6N60 - chains A and C of the 9 polymer chains in the assembly; structure by X-ray diffraction, 3.68 A resolution.

Chain A:
Name: DNA-directed RNA polymerase subunit alpha
Organism: Escherichia coli
Notes: EC 2.7.7.6; fragment: N-terminal domain
Reference sequence: P0A7Z4 (RPOA_ECOLI); residue numbers follow UniProt; this construct covers 1-234
Sequence (239 residues; each row starts with the number of its first residue):
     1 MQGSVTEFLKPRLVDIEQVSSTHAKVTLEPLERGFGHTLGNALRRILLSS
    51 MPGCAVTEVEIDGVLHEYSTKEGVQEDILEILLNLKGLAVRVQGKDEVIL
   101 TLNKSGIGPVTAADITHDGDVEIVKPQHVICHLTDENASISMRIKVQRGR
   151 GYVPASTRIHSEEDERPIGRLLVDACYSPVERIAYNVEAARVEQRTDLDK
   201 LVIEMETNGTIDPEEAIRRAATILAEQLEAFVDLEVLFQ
Not modelled in the structure: 1-4, 236-239
Sequence notes: expression tag (235-239)
Curated features (UniProtKB/Swiss-Prot):
  - region: Glu-162 to Glu-165 (Required for interaction with Crp at class II promoters)
  - mutagenesis: Arg-45 (R45C: In rpoA112; temperature-sensitive, blocks RNA polymerase assembly), Glu-162 to Glu-165 (5-fold decrease in CRP-class II promoter-dependent transcription), Glu-165 (E165K: 5-fold decrease in CRP-class II promoter-dependent transcription), Arg-191 (R191C: In rpoA101; temperature-sensitive)

Chain C:
Name: DNA-directed RNA polymerase subunit beta
Organism: Escherichia coli
Notes: EC 2.7.7.6
Reference sequence: P0A8V2 (RPOB_ECOLI); residue numbers follow UniProt; this construct covers 1-1342
Sequence (1342 residues; numbered 1 to 1342; the number before each row is that of its first residue):
     1 MVYSYTEKKRIRKDFGKRPQVLDVPYLLSIQLDSFQKFIEQDPEGQYGLE
    51 AAFRSVFPIQSYSGNSELQYVSYRLGEPVFDVQECQIRGVTYSAPLRVKL
   101 RLVIYEREAPEGTVKDIKEQEVYMGEIPLMTDNGTFVINGTERVIVSQLH
   151 RSPGVFFDSDKGKTHSSGKVLYNARIIPYRGSWLDFEFDPKDNLFVRIDR
   201 RRKLPATIILRALNYTTEQILDLFFEKVIFEIRDNKLQMELVPERLRGET
   251 ASFDIEANGKVYVEKGRRITARHIRQLEKDDVKLIEVPVEYIAGKVVAKD
   301 YIDESTGELICAANMELSLDLLAKLSQSGHKRIETLFTNDLDHGPYISET
   351 LRVDPTNDRLSALVEIYRMMRPGEPPTREAAESLFENLFFSEDRYDLSAV
   401 GRMKFNRSLLREEIEGSGILSKDDIIDVMKKLIDIRNGKGEVDDIDHLGN
   451 RRIRSVGEMAENQFRVGLVRVERAVKERLSLGDLDTLMPQDMINAKPISA
   501 AVKEFFGSSQLSQFMDQNNPLSEITHKRRISALGPGGLTRERAGFEVRDV
   551 HPTHYGRVCPIETPEGPNIGLINSLSVYAQTNEYGFLETPYRKVTDGVVT
   601 DEIHYLSAIEEGNYVIAQANSNLDEEGHFVEDLVTCRSKGESSLFSRDQV
   651 DYMDVSTQQVVSVGASLIPFLEHDDANRALMGANMQRQAVPTLRADKPLV
   701 GTGMERAVAVDSGVTAVAKRGGVVQYVDASRIVIKVNEDEMYPGEAGIDI
   751 YNLTKYTRSNQNTCINQMPCVSLGEPVERGDVLADGPSTDLGELALGQNM
   801 RVAFMPWNGYNFEDSILVSERVVQEDRFTTIHIQELACVSRDTKLGPEEI
   851 TADIPNVGEAALSKLDESGIVYIGAEVTGGDILVGKVTPKGETQLTPEEK
   901 LLRAIFGEKASDVKDSSLRVPNGVSGTVIDVQVFTRDGVEKDKRALEIEE
   951 MQLKQAKKDLSEELQILEAGLFSRIRAVLVAGGVEAEKLDKLPRDRWLEL
  1001 GLTDEEKQNQLEQLAEQYDELKHEFEKKLEAKRRKITQGDDLAPGVLKIV
  1051 KVYLAVKRRIQPGDKMAGRHGNKGVISKINPIEDMPYDENGTPVDIVLNP
  1101 LGVPSRMNIGQILETHLGMAAKGIGDKINAMLKQQQEVAKLREFIQRAYD
  1151 LGADVRQKVDLSTFSDEEVMRLAENLRKGMPIATPVFDGAKEAEIKELLK
  1201 LGDLPTSGQIRLYDGRTGEQFERPVTVGYMYMLKLNHLVDDKMHARSTGS
  1251 YSLVTQQPLGGKAQFGGQRFGEMEVWALEAYGAAYTLQEMLTVKSDDVNG
  1301 RTKMYKNIVDGNHQMEPGMPESFNVLLKEIRSLGINIELEDE
Not modelled in the structure: 1-2, 108-111, 1262
Curated features (UniProtKB/Swiss-Prot):
  - modified residue (N6-acetyllysine): Lys-1022, Lys-1200
  - mutagenesis: Ile-561 (I561S: Resistant to antibiotics salinamide A and B), Ile-569 (I569S: Resistant to antibiotics salinamide A and B), Ala-665 (A665E: Resistant to antibiotics salinamide A and B), Asp-675 (D675A/G: Resistant to antibiotics salinamide A and B), Asn-677 (N677H/K: Resistant to antibiotics salinamide A and B), Leu-680 (L680M: Resistant to antibiotics salinamide A and B), Glu-813 (E813K: Disrupts the enzyme's active center)

Interface between chain A and chain C:
Pairs across the interface (77; chain A residue first):
  Asn-41(A) with Tyr-1087(C); Gly-1215(C); Arg-1216(C), hydrogen bond (side chain-backbone); Thr-1217(C), hydrogen bond (side chain-backbone); Gly-1218(C)
  Arg-44(A) with Glu-1083(C); Tyr-1087(C); Gly-1091(C); Pro-1093(C)
  Arg-45(A) with Glu-1083(C), salt bridge; Asp-1084(C), salt bridge; Gly-1215(C), hydrogen bond (side chain-backbone); Arg-1216(C)
  Ser-49(A) with Glu-1083(C)
  Leu-65(A) with Ile-873(C); Gly-874(C)
  His-66(A) with Ile-873(C); Gly-874(C); Val-928(C); Ile-929(C), hydrogen bond (side chain-backbone)
  Glu-67(A) with Lys-1057(C), salt bridge
  Tyr-68(A) with Tyr-756(C); Ile-831(C), hydrophobic; Thr-927(C); Ile-929(C), hydrophobic; Ala-1055(C), hydrophobic; Lys-1057(C)
  Thr-70(A) with Ala-729(C); Ser-730(C), hydrogen bond; Lys-755(C)
  Lys-71(A) with Asp-728(C)
  Glu-72(A) with Tyr-726(C), hydrogen bond; Asp-728(C)
  Gly-73(A) with Tyr-726(C); Asp-728(C), hydrogen bond (backbone-side chain)
  Val-74(A) with Asp-728(C); Ala-729(C), hydrogen bond (backbone-backbone)
  Gln-75(A) with Val-727(C); Asp-728(C); Ala-729(C); Pro-769(C); Val-771(C)
  Asp-77(A) with Lys-755(C), salt bridge; Tyr-756(C); Asn-766(C), hydrogen bond; Met-768(C)
  Leu-79(A) with Leu-693(C), hydrophobic; Lys-1057(C)
  Glu-80(A) with Met-768(C)
  Leu-83(A) with Leu-693(C), hydrophobic; Arg-694(C)
  Lys-86(A) with Asp-826(C), salt bridge
  Ile-107(A) with Leu-773(C), hydrophobic
  Thr-134(A) with Tyr-726(C); Val-727(C), hydrogen bond (side chain-backbone); Leu-773(C)
  Tyr-152(A) with Val-823(C), hydrogen bond (side chain-backbone); Gln-824(C); Asp-826(C)
  Pro-154(A) with Arg-1059(C)
  Ala-155(A) with Arg-1059(C)
  Ser-156(A) with Arg-1059(C)
  Glu-165(A) with Glu-876(C)
  Ile-168(A) with Ala-875(C), hydrophobic
  Leu-172(A) with Glu-876(C)
  Asp-174(A) with Asp-826(C); Arg-1059(C), salt bridge
  Glu-181(A) with Arg-821(C), salt bridge
  Arg-182(A) with Asn-1090(C); Gly-1091(C); Thr-1092(C)
  Ile-183(A) with Gly-1091(C)
  Ala-184(A) with Asn-1090(C); Gly-1091(C)
  Tyr-185(A) with Tyr-1087(C), hydrogen bond; Gly-1218(C), hydrogen bond (side chain-backbone)
  Asn-186(A) with Glu-1089(C)
Interface residues without a listed pair, chain A (38 interface residues in all): His-37, Leu-48, Glu-76
Interface residues without a listed pair, chain C (48 interface residues in all): Arg-731, Ser-772, Glu-820, Ile-1082, Met-1085, Asp-1214, Glu-1219

Summary:
Chain A and chain C form an interface of 38 and 48 residues respectively, with 13 hydrogen bonds and 7 salt
bridges. Among the polar pairs are Arg-45(A)/Glu-1083(C), Arg-45(A)/Asp-1084(C) and Glu-67(A)/Lys-1057(C).
From UniProt: 6 mutagenesis sites on chain A; 7 mutagenesis sites on chain C.
Chain A is DNA-directed RNA polymerase subunit alpha and chain C is DNA-directed RNA polymerase subunit beta,
both from Escherichia coli; the structure, Escherichia coli RNA polymerase sigma70-holoenzyme bound to
upstream fork promoter DNA and Microcin J25 (MccJ25), was determined by X-ray diffraction together with 6N61
and 6N62 from the same study.
